7PLH - chains A and G of the 9 polymer chains in the assembly; structure by electron microscopy, 3.57 A resolution.

== Chain A (and G) ==
Name: ShTnsC
From: Scytonema hofmannii
Notes: chain G of this document is another copy of the same molecule, construct and numbering; everything in this record applies to it too
Sequence (276 residues; each row starts with the number of its first residue):
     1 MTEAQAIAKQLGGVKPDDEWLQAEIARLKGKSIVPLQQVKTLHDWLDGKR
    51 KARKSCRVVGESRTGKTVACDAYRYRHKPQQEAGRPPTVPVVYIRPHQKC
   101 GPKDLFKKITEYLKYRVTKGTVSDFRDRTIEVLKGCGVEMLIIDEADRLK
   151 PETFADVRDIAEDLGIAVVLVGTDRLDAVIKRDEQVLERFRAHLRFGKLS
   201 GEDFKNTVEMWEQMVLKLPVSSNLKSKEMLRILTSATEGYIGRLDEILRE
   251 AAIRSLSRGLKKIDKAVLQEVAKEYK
Not modelled in the structure: 1-16
Ion coordination: Mg2+: T67 (together with AMP-PNP)
Residues lining bound ligands: AMP-PNP (ANP; phosphoaminophosphonic acid-adenylate ester): K31, S32, I33, V34, L36, V39, E61, S62, R63, T64, G65, K66, T67, V68, E145, T173, W211, I241, G242, D245
From the paper describing this entry:
  - binding site for AMP-PNP: Q185, R189
  - self-association interface (contacts with another copy of this molecule): R63, R95, H97
  - binding site for the 22-nt DNA strand: K103, T121
  - binding site for the 22-nt DNA strand: K99
  - mutagenesis - K99A, T121A: decreased binding to the 22-nt DNA strand

== Chain A / chain G interface ==
Pairs across the interface - 15 pairs, chain A then chain G:
  Q37(A) with A83(G)
  T41(A) with A83(G), hydrogen bond (side chain-backbone); G84(G)
  E61(A) with K114(G)
  D174(A) with Y115(G); R116(G)
  D177(A) with R128(G), salt bridge
  A178(A) with T118(G)
  H193(A) with P86(G)
  L194(A) with G84(G)
  R195(A) with G84(G), hydrogen bond (backbone-backbone); P86(G); K114(G), hydrogen bond (side chain-backbone); Y115(G)
  K198(A) with K114(G)
Interface residues without a listed pair, chain A (14 interface residues in all): R175, K181, G197, L199
Interface residues without a listed pair, chain G (10 interface residues in all): Q81, E131

== Overview ==
Chain A and chain G form an interface of 14 and 10 residues respectively, with 3 hydrogen bonds and 1 salt
bridge. Among the polar pairs are D177(A)-R128(G), T41(A)-A83(G) and R195(A)-K114(G). From the paper: a
binding site for the 22-nt DNA strand at K103(A), T121(A) and K99(A); K99A and T121A of chain A reduce binding
to the 22-nt DNA strand.
Chain A and chain G are both ShTnsC (Scytonema hofmannii); the structure, Scytonema hofmannii TnsC bound to
AMPPNP and DNA, was determined by electron microscopy, deposited together with 9GO0 and 7OXD.
